3Q4I - chains A and B; structure by X-ray diffraction, 2.50 A resolution.

[Chain A (and B)]
Protein: Phosphohydrolase (MutT/nudix family protein)
Source organism: Bacillus cereus
Notes: chain B of this document is another copy of the same molecule, construct and numbering; everything in this record applies to it too
UniProtKB: Q81EE8 (Q81EE8_BACCR); numbering as in UniProt (aligned over 1-205)
Amino-acid sequence (205 residues; each row starts with the number of its first residue):
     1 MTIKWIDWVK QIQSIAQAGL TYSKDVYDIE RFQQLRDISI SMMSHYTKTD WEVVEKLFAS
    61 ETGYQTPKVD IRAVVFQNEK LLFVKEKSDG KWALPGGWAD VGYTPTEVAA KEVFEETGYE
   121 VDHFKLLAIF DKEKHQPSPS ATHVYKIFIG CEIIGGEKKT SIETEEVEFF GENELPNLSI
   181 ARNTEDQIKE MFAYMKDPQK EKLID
Disordered / not traced: 1
Bound ions: gadolinium ion: Gly96, Glu112, Glu116
What the authors report for this chain:
  - gadolinium ion coordination: Glu30, Gly96, Glu112, Glu116, Glu163
  - conformationally variable residues (order/disorder transition): Lys87 to Asp89, Thr160 to Glu163
  - mutagenesis - E112A, E163A: abolished catalytic activity on CDP-choline
  - mutagenesis - E112A, E163A: decreased catalytic activity on RNA

[How chain A and chain B interact]
Residue-residue contacts (136; chain A residue first):
  Thr2(A) - Glu52(B)  hydrogen bond (backbone-backbone)
  Ile3(A) - Val54(B)  hydrophobic
  Trp5(A) - Trp51(B)  hydrophobic
  Trp5(A) - Glu52(B)  hydrogen bond (side chain-backbone)
  Trp8(A) - Ser41(B)
  Trp8(A) - Met42(B)  hydrophobic
  Trp8(A) - His45(B)
  Lys10(A) - Val101(B)
  Gln11(A) - Ile38(B)
  Ile12(A) - Ile12(B)  hydrophobic
  Ile12(A) - Leu35(B)  hydrophobic
  Ile15(A) - Arg31(B)
  Ile15(A) - Gln34(B)
  Ile15(A) - Leu35(B)  hydrophobic
  Gly19(A) - Arg31(B)
  Tyr22(A) - Arg31(B)
  Tyr22(A) - Trp98(B)  hydrogen bond
  Ser23(A) - Asp28(B)  hydrogen bond
  Ser23(A) - Arg31(B)
  Asp28(A) - Ser23(B)  hydrogen bond
  Asp28(A) - Asp28(B)
  Asp28(A) - Phe32(B)
  Arg31(A) - Ile15(B)
  Arg31(A) - Ala18(B)
  Arg31(A) - Gly19(B)
  Arg31(A) - Tyr22(B)
  Arg31(A) - Phe32(B)
  Phe32(A) - Asp28(B)
  Phe32(A) - Phe32(B)  hydrophobic
  Leu35(A) - Ile12(B)  hydrophobic
  Leu35(A) - Ile15(B)  hydrophobic
  Leu35(A) - Leu35(B)  hydrophobic
  Ile38(A) - Trp8(B)
  Ile38(A) - Gln11(B)
  Ile38(A) - Ile15(B)  hydrophobic
  Ser41(A) - Trp8(B)
  Met42(A) - Trp8(B)  hydrophobic
  Met42(A) - Met42(B)  hydrophobic
  Met42(A) - Trp51(B)  hydrophobic
  Met43(A) - Leu57(B)  hydrophobic
  Met43(A) - Phe58(B)  hydrophobic
  His45(A) - Lys4(B)
  His45(A) - Trp8(B)
  Tyr46(A) - Lys4(B)  hydrogen bond (side chain-backbone)
  Tyr46(A) - Trp5(B)  hydrogen bond (side chain-backbone)
  Tyr46(A) - Trp8(B)  hydrophobic
  Tyr46(A) - Asp50(B)  hydrogen bond
  Tyr46(A) - Trp51(B)  hydrophobic
  Tyr46(A) - Val53(B)
  Tyr46(A) - Val54(B)  hydrogen bond (backbone-backbone)
  Thr47(A) - Val54(B)
  Thr47(A) - Glu55(B)
  Thr47(A) - Leu57(B)
  Thr47(A) - Phe58(B)
  Lys48(A) - Glu55(B)
  Leu57(A) - Phe58(B)  hydrophobic
  Leu57(A) - Glu61(B)
  Leu57(A) - Thr62(B)
  Leu57(A) - Gly63(B)
  Phe58(A) - Phe58(B)  hydrophobic
  Glu61(A) - Lys68(B)  salt bridge
  Thr62(A) - Lys68(B)  hydrogen bond (backbone-side chain)
  Gly63(A) - Lys68(B)
  Tyr64(A) - Lys68(B)  hydrogen bond (backbone-side chain)
  Tyr64(A) - Trp98(B)
  Tyr64(A) - Asp100(B)  hydrogen bond
  Gln65(A) - Ala99(B)
  Gln65(A) - Val101(B)
  Thr66(A) - Lys68(B)
  Thr66(A) - Val69(B)  hydrogen bond (side chain-backbone)
  Thr66(A) - Trp98(B)
  Thr66(A) - Ala99(B)
  Pro67(A) - Val69(B)
  Pro67(A) - Ala99(B)
  Pro67(A) - Asp100(B)
  Pro67(A) - Val101(B)
  Lys68(A) - Tyr64(B)  hydrogen bond (side chain-backbone)
  Lys68(A) - Thr66(B)
  Val69(A) - Thr66(B)  hydrogen bond (backbone-side chain)
  Val69(A) - Pro67(B)
  Val69(A) - Val69(B)  hydrophobic
  Val69(A) - Tyr145(B)  hydrophobic
  Trp98(A) - Tyr64(B)
  Trp98(A) - Thr66(B)
  Ala99(A) - Gln65(B)
  Ala99(A) - Thr66(B)
  Ala99(A) - Pro67(B)
  Ala99(A) - Tyr145(B)
  Asp100(A) - Tyr64(B)  hydrogen bond
  Val101(A) - Thr66(B)
  Val101(A) - His143(B)
  Gly102(A) - His143(B)
  Tyr103(A) - Asp131(B)
  Tyr103(A) - His143(B)  hydrogen bond (backbone-side chain)
  Tyr103(A) - Tyr145(B)  hydrogen bond (backbone-side chain)
  Thr104(A) - Asp131(B)
  Thr104(A) - Tyr145(B)
  Thr104(A) - Asp205(B)  hydrogen bond (side chain-backbone)
  Pro105(A) - Tyr145(B)
  Pro105(A) - Asp205(B)
  Thr106(A) - Ile204(B)
  Thr106(A) - Asp205(B)  hydrogen bond (side chain-backbone)
  Val108(A) - Tyr145(B)
  Lys125(A) - Glu201(B)  salt bridge
  Leu126(A) - Leu126(B)  hydrophobic
  Leu126(A) - Ile129(B)  hydrophobic
  Leu126(A) - Lys202(B)
  Leu126(A) - Ile204(B)  hydrophobic
  Ile129(A) - Leu126(B)  hydrophobic
  Ile129(A) - Ile129(B)  hydrophobic
  Ile129(A) - Ile147(B)  hydrophobic
  Asp131(A) - Tyr103(B)
  Asp131(A) - Thr104(B)
  Pro139(A) - Leu57(B)
  Ser140(A) - Leu57(B)
  Ala141(A) - Leu57(B)
  Ala141(A) - Phe58(B)  hydrophobic
  Ala141(A) - Glu61(B)
  His143(A) - Gly102(B)
  His143(A) - Tyr103(B)
  Tyr145(A) - Val69(B)  hydrophobic
  Tyr145(A) - Ala99(B)
  Tyr145(A) - Tyr103(B)  hydrogen bond (side chain-backbone)
  Tyr145(A) - Thr104(B)
  Tyr145(A) - Pro105(B)
  Tyr145(A) - Val108(B)
  Ile147(A) - Ile129(B)  hydrophobic
  Ile149(A) - Ile204(B)  hydrophobic
  Gln199(A) - Gln199(B)
  Lys202(A) - Lys202(B)
  Ile204(A) - Thr106(B)
  Ile204(A) - Leu126(B)  hydrophobic
  Ile204(A) - Ile149(B)  hydrophobic
  Asp205(A) - Thr104(B)  hydrogen bond (backbone-side chain)
  Asp205(A) - Pro105(B)
  Asp205(A) - Thr106(B)  hydrogen bond (backbone-backbone)
Also at the interface, not in a pair above, chain A (73 interface residues in all): Ile6, Val9, Ser14, Gln17, Ala18, Lys24, Gln34, Thr49, Val54, Ile71, Phe124, Ala128, Thr142, Leu203
Also at the interface, not in a pair above, chain B (66 interface residues in all): Ile3, Val9, Lys56, Glu107, Lys125, Ala128, Lys134, Leu203

[Overview]
Chain A and chain B form an interface of 73 and 66 residues respectively; the contacts include 23 hydrogen
bonds and 2 salt bridges. Among the polar pairs are Glu61(A)-Lys68(B), Lys125(A)-Glu201(B) and
Trp5(A)-Glu52(B). From the paper: E112A and E163A of chain A abolish catalytic activity on CDP-choline;
gadolinium ion coordination by Glu30(A), Gly96(A) and Glu112(A) among others.
Both chains are Phosphohydrolase (MutT/nudix family protein) (Bacillus cereus). Entry 3Q4I (Crystal structure
of CDP-Chase in complex with Gd3+) was determined by X-ray diffraction.
